PDB entry 7CHD | X-ray diffraction, 3.80 A resolution | chains G and I

== Chain G ==
Molecule: N-acetyltransferase domain-containing protein
Source organism: Escherichia coli O157:H7
UniProt: Q8XED1 (Q8XED1_ECO57); numbering as in UniProt (aligned over 1-175)
Amino-acid sequence (183 residues; numbered 1 to 183; the number before each row is that of its first residue):
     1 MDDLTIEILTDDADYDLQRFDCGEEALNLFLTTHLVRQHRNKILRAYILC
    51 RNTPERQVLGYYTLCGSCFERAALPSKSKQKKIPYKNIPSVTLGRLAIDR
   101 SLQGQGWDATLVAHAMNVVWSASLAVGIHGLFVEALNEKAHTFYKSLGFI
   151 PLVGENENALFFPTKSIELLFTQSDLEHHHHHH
Not modelled in the structure: 1-4, 173-183
Construct notes: engineered mutation Asp108 (Gly in Q8XED1); expression tag (176-183)
Reported in the primary citation:
  - binding site for the 77-nt RNA strand: His34, Arg37, Asn41, Arg71, Lys79, Lys82, Pro84, Lys165
  - binding site for the 77-nt RNA strand (chain I): Ser76, Lys77, Ser78, Lys81
  - catalytic residues: Tyr144 (citing earlier work)
  - mutagenesis - L27E, F30A, H34A/R37A/R40A, R71A, S76A, K77A/K79A/K81A/K82A, S78A, R95A, L136E: decreased growth
  - mutagenesis - Y85A: abolished growth

== Chain I ==
Molecule: 77-nt RNA strand
Source organism: Escherichia coli
Sequence (77 nucleotides; numbered 1 to 76 plus 1 insertion-coded residue; the number before each row is that of its first residue):
     1 CGCGGGGUGGAGCAGCC
   17A U
    18 GGUAGCUCGUCGGGCUCAUAACCCGAAGAUCGUCGGUUCAAAUCCGGCCC
    68 CCGCAACCA
Not modelled in the structure: 75-76
Modified positions: 4SU (4-thiouridine-5'-monophosphate) at position 8, H2U (5,6-dihydrouridine-5'-monophosphate) at position 20, OMC (o2'-methylycytidine-5'-monophosphate) at position 32, 5MU (5-methyluridine 5'-monophosphate) at position 54, PSU (pseudouridine-5'-monophosphate) at position 55

== Chain G / chain I interface ==
Pairs across the interface (4):
  His34(G) with A73(I), sugar contact
  Arg37(G) with C1(I), phosphate contact; G2(I), salt bridge to the phosphate
  Asn41(G) with C1(I), hydrogen bond to the phosphate
Other interface residues (no listed pair), chain G (4 interface residues in all): Arg40

== In short ==
Chain G and chain I form an interface of 4 and 3 residues respectively; the contacts include 1 hydrogen bond
and 1 salt bridge. Polar contacts include Asn41(G)-C1(I) and Arg37(G)-G2(I). The paper reports the catalytic
residue Tyr144(G); L27E, F30A and H34A/R37A/R40A of chain G, among others, reduce growth; 10 substitutions
were tested in all.
Here chain G is N-acetyltransferase domain-containing protein (Escherichia coli O157:H7) and chain I is a
77-nt RNA strand (Escherichia coli). Entry 7CHD (AtaT complexed with acetyl-methionyl-tRNAfMet) was determined
by X-ray diffraction.
